Entry 1ZYR (X-ray diffraction, 3.00 A resolution); this record covers chains C and D of the 6 polymer chains in the assembly.

[Chain C]
Molecule: DNA-directed RNA polymerase beta chain
Source organism: Thermus thermophilus
Notes: EC 2.7.7.6; fragment: subunit beta
UniProt: Q8RQE9 (RPOB_THET8); residue numbers follow UniProt; this construct covers 1-1119
Amino-acid sequence (1119 residues; row label = number of the first residue in the row):
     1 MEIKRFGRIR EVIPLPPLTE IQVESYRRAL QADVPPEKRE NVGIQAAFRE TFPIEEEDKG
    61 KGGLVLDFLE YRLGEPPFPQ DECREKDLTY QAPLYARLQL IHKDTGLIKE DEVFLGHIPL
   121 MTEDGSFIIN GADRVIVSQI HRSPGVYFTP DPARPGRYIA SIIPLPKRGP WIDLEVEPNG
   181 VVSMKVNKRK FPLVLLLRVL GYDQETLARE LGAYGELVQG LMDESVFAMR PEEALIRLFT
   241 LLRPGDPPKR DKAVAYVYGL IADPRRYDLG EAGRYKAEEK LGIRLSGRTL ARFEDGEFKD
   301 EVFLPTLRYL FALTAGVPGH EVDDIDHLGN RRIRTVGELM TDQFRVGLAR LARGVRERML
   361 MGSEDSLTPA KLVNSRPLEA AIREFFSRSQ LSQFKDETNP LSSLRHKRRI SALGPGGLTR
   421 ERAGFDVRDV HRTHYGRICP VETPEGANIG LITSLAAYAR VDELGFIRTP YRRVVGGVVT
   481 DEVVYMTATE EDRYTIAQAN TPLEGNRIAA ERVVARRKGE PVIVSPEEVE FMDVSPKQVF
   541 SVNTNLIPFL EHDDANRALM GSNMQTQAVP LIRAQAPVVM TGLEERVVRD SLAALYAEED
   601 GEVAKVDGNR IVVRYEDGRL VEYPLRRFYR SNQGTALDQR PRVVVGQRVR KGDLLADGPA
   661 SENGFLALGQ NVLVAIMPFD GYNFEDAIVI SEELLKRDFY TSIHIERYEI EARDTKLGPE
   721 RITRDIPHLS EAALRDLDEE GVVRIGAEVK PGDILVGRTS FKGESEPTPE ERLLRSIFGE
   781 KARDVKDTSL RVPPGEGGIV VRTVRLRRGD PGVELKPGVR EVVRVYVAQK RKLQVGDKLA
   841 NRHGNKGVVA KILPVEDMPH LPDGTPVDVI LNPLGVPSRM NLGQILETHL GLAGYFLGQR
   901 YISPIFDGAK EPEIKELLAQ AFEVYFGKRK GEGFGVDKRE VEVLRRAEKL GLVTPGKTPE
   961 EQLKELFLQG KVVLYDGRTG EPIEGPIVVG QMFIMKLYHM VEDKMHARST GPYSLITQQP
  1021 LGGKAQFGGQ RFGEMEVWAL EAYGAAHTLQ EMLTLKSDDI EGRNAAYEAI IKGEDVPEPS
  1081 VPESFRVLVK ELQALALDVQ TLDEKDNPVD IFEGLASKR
Small-molecule neighbours: streptolydigin (STD): R422, A423, G424, F425, R428, G446, A447

[Chain D]
Molecule: DNA-directed RNA polymerase subunit beta' chain
Source organism: Thermus thermophilus
Notes: EC 2.7.7.6; fragment: subunit beta-prime
UniProt: Q8RQE8 (RPOC_THET8); residue numbers follow UniProt; this construct covers 1-1524
Amino-acid sequence (1524 residues; row label = number of the first residue in the row):
     1 MKKEVRKVRI ALASPEKIRS WSYGEVEKPE TINYRTLKPE RDGLFDERIF GPIKDYECAC
    61 GKYKRQRFEG KVCERCGVEV TKSIVRRYRM GHIELATPAA HIWFVKDVPS KIGTLLDLSA
   121 TELEQVLYFS KYIVLDPKGA ILNGVPVEKR QLLTDEEYRE LRYGKQETYP LPPGVDALVK
   181 DGEEVVKGQE LAPGVVSRLD GVALYRFPRR VRVEYVKKER AGLRLPLAAW VEKEAYKPGE
   241 ILAELPEPYL FRAEEEGVVE LKELEEGAFL VLRREDEPVA TYFLPVGMTP LVVHGEIVEK
   301 GQPLAEAKGL LRMPRQVRAA QVEAEEEGET VYLTLFLEWT EPKDYRVQPH MNVVVPEGAR
   361 VEAGDKIVAA IDPEEEVIAE AEGVVHLHEP ASILVVKARV YPFEDDVEVS TGDRVAPGDV
   421 LADGGKVKSD VYGRVEVDLV RNVVRVVESY DIDARMGAEA IQQLLKELDL EALEKELLEE
   481 MKHPSRARRA KARKRLEVVR AFLDSGNRPE WMILEAVPVL PPDLRPMVQV DGGRFATSDL
   541 NDLYRRLINR NNRLKKLLAQ GAPEIIIRNE KRMLQEAVDA LLDNGRRGAP VTNPGSDRPL
   601 RSLTDILSGK QGRFRQNLLG KRVDYSGRSV IVVGPQLKLH QCGLPKRMAL ELFKPFLLKK
   661 MEEKGIAPNV KAARRMLERQ RDIKDEVWDA LEEVIHGKVV LLNRAPTLHR LGIQAFQPVL
   721 VEGQSIQLHP LVCEAFNADF DGDQMAVHVP LSSFAQAEAR IQMLSAHNLL SPASGEPLAK
   781 PSRDIILGLY YITQVRKEKK GAGLEFATPE EALAAHERGE VALNAPIKVA GRETSVGRLK
   841 YVFANPDEAL LAVAHGIVDL QDVVTVRYMG KRLETSPGRI LFARIVAEAV EDEKVAWELI
   901 QLDVPQEKNS LKDLVYQAFL RLGMEKTARL LDALKYYGFT FSTTSGITIG IDDAVIPEEK
   961 KQYLEEADRK LLQIEQAYEM GFLTDRERYD QILQLWTETT EKVTQAVFKN FEENYPFNPL
  1021 YVMAQSGARG NPQQIRQLCG LRGLMQKPSG ETFEVPVRSS FREGLTVLEY FISSHGARKG
  1081 GADTALRTAD SGYLTRKLVD VTHEIVVREA DCGTTNYISV PLFQPDEVTR SLRLRKRADI
  1141 EAGLYGRVLA REVEVLGVRL EEGRYLSMDD VHLLIKAAEA GEIQEVPVRS PLTCQTRYGV
  1201 CQKCYGYDLS MARPVSIGEA VGIVAAQSIG EPGTQLTMRT FHTGGVAGAA DITQGLPRVI
  1261 ELFEARRPKA KAVISEIDGV VRIEETEEKL SVFVESEGFS KEYKLPKEAR LLVKDGDYVE
  1321 AGQPLTRGAI DPHQLLEAKG PEAVERYLVE EIQKVYRAQG VKLHDKHIEI VVRQMMKYVE
  1381 VTDPGDSRLL EGQVLEKWDV EALNERLIAE GKTPVAWKPL LMGVTKSALS TKSWLSAASF
  1441 QNTTHVLTEA AIAGKKDELI GLKENVILGR LIPAGTGSDF VRFTQVVDQK TLKAIEEARK
  1501 EAVEAKERPA ARRGVKREQP GKQA
Unresolved in the structure: 1, 252-363, 1506-1524
Cystine bridges: C1194-C1204
Metal / ion sites: Zn2+ site 1: C58, C60, C76; Mg2+: D739, D741; Zn2+ site 2 near T1196 (its only coordinating residue here)
Small-molecule neighbours: streptolydigin (STD): A1082, D1083, A1085, L1086, D1090, P1257

[Chain C / chain D interface]
Pairs across the interface (348; chain C residue first):
  F425(C) - A1082(D)  hydrophobic
  F425(C) - D1083(D)
  R428(C) - R1078(D)  hydrogen bond (backbone-side chain)
  V430(C) - P1048(D)
  V430(C) - S1074(D)
  V430(C) - H1075(D)  hydrogen bond (backbone-side chain)
  H431(C) - F1071(D)
  R432(C) - K1047(D)
  R432(C) - P1048(D)
  Y435(C) - F1071(D)
  C439(C) - R1078(D)
  P440(C) - F1071(D)  hydrophobic
  P440(C) - S1074(D)
  T443(C) - R1078(D)  hydrogen bond
  I449(C) - R1078(D)
  I449(C) - G1081(D)
  I449(C) - A1082(D)
  G450(C) - R1078(D)
  Q498(C) - V1067(D)
  Q498(C) - L1068(D)
  N500(C) - V1067(D)
  R516(C) - L1068(D)
  E520(C) - K1047(D)
  P521(C) - F1053(D)  hydrophobic
  P521(C) - V1055(D)
  P521(C) - L1068(D)  hydrophobic
  P521(C) - I1072(D)  hydrophobic
  V539(C) - V1067(D)  hydrophobic
  F540(C) - Y1070(D)  hydrophobic
  L550(C) - Y1070(D)
  E551(C) - G1064(D)
  E551(C) - L1065(D)  hydrogen bond (backbone-backbone)
  E551(C) - Y1070(D)
  H552(C) - F1061(D)  hydrogen bond (side chain-backbone)
  H552(C) - R1062(D)  hydrogen bond (side chain-backbone)
  H552(C) - E1063(D)  hydrogen bond (side chain-backbone)
  H552(C) - G1064(D)
  D553(C) - F1061(D)
  D553(C) - Y1070(D)  hydrogen bond (backbone-side chain)
  D554(C) - R1042(D)  salt bridge
  D554(C) - F1061(D)
  A555(C) - Y1070(D)  hydrogen bond (backbone-side chain)
  A558(C) - Y1070(D)
  I676(C) - T948(D)
  M677(C) - T943(D)
  M677(C) - T948(D)
  P678(C) - S942(D)
  P678(C) - T943(D)
  P678(C) - I947(D)
  F679(C) - F939(D)
  F679(C) - T943(D)
  D680(C) - P635(D)
  D680(C) - Q636(D)  hydrogen bond
  D680(C) - F939(D)
  D680(C) - T940(D)
  D680(C) - T943(D)
  G681(C) - V633(D)
  G681(C) - P635(D)
  G681(C) - F939(D)
  Y682(C) - V633(D)
  Y682(C) - P635(D)  hydrophobic
  Y682(C) - Q636(D)
  N683(C) - D784(D)
  F684(C) - V633(D)  hydrophobic
  F684(C) - P730(D)  hydrophobic
  F684(C) - S782(D)
  F684(C) - D784(D)
  F684(C) - F939(D)  hydrophobic
  E685(C) - D739(D)
  E685(C) - F740(D)
  E685(C) - R783(D)  salt bridge
  D686(C) - D739(D)
  D686(C) - F740(D)
  D686(C) - D741(D)
  A687(C) - F740(D)
  R713(C) - D531(D)  salt bridge
  L729(C) - R675(D)
  A733(C) - R679(D)
  E748(C) - R681(D)
  K750(C) - Q680(D)
  P751(C) - R679(D)
  P751(C) - Q680(D)  hydrogen bond (backbone-backbone)
  G752(C) - E678(D)
  G752(C) - R679(D)
  D753(C) - R679(D)  salt bridge
  D753(C) - R681(D)  salt bridge
  E766(C) - K54(D)  salt bridge
  P769(C) - R65(D)
  E770(C) - R65(D)  salt bridge
  G795(C) - Q680(D)
  E796(C) - Q680(D)
  V835(C) - S725(D)
  G836(C) - S725(D)
  K846(C) - D741(D)  salt bridge
  V848(C) - V632(D)  hydrophobic
  V848(C) - F740(D)  hydrogen bond (backbone-backbone)
  V848(C) - D741(D)
  V848(C) - G742(D)
  V849(C) - V632(D)
  A850(C) - V632(D)  hydrophobic
  A850(C) - V633(D)  hydrophobic
  N872(C) - D784(D)  hydrogen bond
  P873(C) - I947(D)
  P873(C) - I949(D)
  L874(C) - R783(D)
  L874(C) - D784(D)
  L874(C) - L787(D)  hydrophobic
  L874(C) - M1023(D)  hydrophobic
  L874(C) - R1029(D)
  P877(C) - I949(D)
  P877(C) - M1023(D)  hydrophobic
  P877(C) - L1038(D)
  S878(C) - R1029(D)  hydrogen bond
  S878(C) - Q1034(D)
  M880(C) - Q1034(D)
  M880(C) - Q1037(D)
  M880(C) - F1061(D)  hydrophobic
  L882(C) - L1038(D)  hydrophobic
  I885(C) - I949(D)
  I885(C) - G950(D)
  I885(C) - I951(D)
  L886(C) - I951(D)  hydrophobic
  H889(C) - G950(D)
  H889(C) - I951(D)
  F906(C) - V1067(D)  hydrophobic
  E911(C) - I951(D)
  E911(C) - D952(D)
  E911(C) - R1062(D)  salt bridge
  K915(C) - D952(D)  salt bridge
  R945(C) - G856(D)
  R946(C) - Y791(D)  hydrogen bond
  R946(C) - D859(D)
  R946(C) - Q861(D)
  K949(C) - R796(D)
  K949(C) - E798(D)
  K949(C) - K828(D)
  K949(C) - D859(D)  salt bridge
  K949(C) - D862(D)  salt bridge
  L950(C) - F1017(D)
  Q969(C) - D952(D)
  K971(C) - G950(D)
  K971(C) - D953(D)  salt bridge
  I983(C) - T943(D)
  I983(C) - T944(D)
  I983(C) - G946(D)
  E984(C) - Y791(D)
  E984(C) - T944(D)  hydrogen bond (backbone-backbone)
  E984(C) - S945(D)
  E984(C) - G946(D)
  G985(C) - G946(D)
  P986(C) - G946(D)
  I987(C) - G946(D)
  I987(C) - T948(D)
  V988(C) - T948(D)  hydrogen bond (backbone-side chain)
  V988(C) - I949(D)
  E1002(C) - Q744(D)  hydrogen bond (backbone-side chain)
  D1003(C) - V630(D)
  D1003(C) - Q724(D)
  D1003(C) - Q744(D)
  M1005(C) - R628(D)
  M1005(C) - S629(D)
  M1005(C) - P645(D)
  M1005(C) - M648(D)  hydrophobic
  M1005(C) - Q724(D)
  H1006(C) - G627(D)
  H1006(C) - R628(D)  hydrogen bond (backbone-backbone)
  A1007(C) - S626(D)
  A1007(C) - G627(D)
  A1007(C) - E651(D)
  R1008(C) - D624(D)  salt bridge
  R1008(C) - Y625(D)
  R1008(C) - S626(D)  hydrogen bond (backbone-backbone)
  S1009(C) - D624(D)  hydrogen bond (backbone-backbone)
  S1009(C) - Y625(D)
  S1009(C) - E651(D)
  S1009(C) - L652(D)
  T1010(C) - D624(D)
  Y1013(C) - D624(D)  hydrogen bond
  L1015(C) - R87(D)  hydrogen bond (backbone-side chain)
  L1015(C) - P526(D)  hydrophobic
  L1015(C) - V528(D)  hydrophobic
  I1016(C) - R87(D)  hydrogen bond (backbone-side chain)
  I1016(C) - L524(D)
  I1016(C) - P526(D)
  Q1018(C) - R87(D)  hydrogen bond
  Q1019(C) - Q616(D)  hydrogen bond
  Q1019(C) - K621(D)
  Q1019(C) - R622(D)
  P1020(C) - R622(D)
  G1029(C) - R622(D)  hydrogen bond (backbone-side chain)
  G1029(C) - V623(D)
  G1029(C) - S626(D)
  Q1030(C) - K621(D)
  Q1030(C) - R622(D)
  Q1030(C) - V623(D)  hydrogen bond (backbone-backbone)
  Q1030(C) - S626(D)  hydrogen bond (backbone-side chain)
  Q1030(C) - G627(D)  hydrogen bond (side chain-backbone)
  Q1030(C) - R628(D)
  R1031(C) - Q616(D)
  R1031(C) - L619(D)
  R1031(C) - G620(D)  hydrogen bond (side chain-backbone)
  R1031(C) - K621(D)  hydrogen bond (side chain-backbone)
  R1031(C) - R622(D)
  F1032(C) - G620(D)
  F1032(C) - K621(D)  hydrogen bond (backbone-backbone)
  E1034(C) - L618(D)
  E1034(C) - R1096(D)  salt bridge
  M1035(C) - T707(D)
  E1036(C) - N703(D)
  E1036(C) - T707(D)  hydrogen bond
  W1038(C) - T1095(D)
  W1038(C) - R1096(D)
  W1038(C) - V1099(D)  hydrophobic
  W1038(C) - I1223(D)
  W1038(C) - Q1227(D)
  A1039(C) - T707(D)
  A1039(C) - H709(D)
  A1039(C) - Q1227(D)
  E1041(C) - A1220(D)
  E1041(C) - L1462(D)
  E1041(C) - K1463(D)  hydrogen bond (side chain-backbone)
  E1041(C) - I1472(D)
  A1042(C) - A1220(D)
  A1042(C) - I1223(D)  hydrophobic
  A1042(C) - V1224(D)
  A1042(C) - Q1227(D)
  Y1043(C) - R710(D)
  Y1043(C) - I713(D)  hydrogen bond (side chain-backbone)
  Y1043(C) - Q762(D)
  Y1043(C) - M763(D)  hydrophobic
  Y1043(C) - N768(D)
  G1044(C) - E758(D)
  G1044(C) - Q762(D)  hydrogen bond (backbone-side chain)
  G1044(C) - G1475(D)
  G1044(C) - T1476(D)  hydrogen bond (backbone-backbone)
  A1045(C) - E758(D)
  A1045(C) - Q762(D)  hydrogen bond (backbone-side chain)
  A1046(C) - E758(D)  hydrogen bond (backbone-side chain)
  A1046(C) - I1472(D)  hydrophobic
  A1046(C) - T1476(D)
  A1046(C) - G1477(D)
  H1047(C) - F754(D)
  H1047(C) - E758(D)
  H1047(C) - L1471(D)
  T1048(C) - A755(D)
  T1048(C) - E758(D)  hydrogen bond
  L1049(C) - V1466(D)  hydrophobic
  L1049(C) - I1472(D)  hydrophobic
  Q1050(C) - G1469(D)  hydrogen bond (side chain-backbone)
  Q1050(C) - R1470(D)  hydrogen bond (side chain-backbone)
  Q1050(C) - L1471(D)
  M1052(C) - K621(D)
  M1052(C) - V623(D)  hydrophobic
  M1052(C) - H748(D)
  L1053(C) - K621(D)  hydrogen bond (backbone-side chain)
  L1053(C) - V1466(D)  hydrophobic
  L1055(C) - D624(D)
  K1056(C) - R622(D)
  K1056(C) - V623(D)
  K1056(C) - D624(D)  hydrogen bond (backbone-backbone)
  K1056(C) - V749(D)  hydrogen bond (side chain-backbone)
  S1057(C) - K621(D)
  S1057(C) - R622(D)  hydrogen bond (side chain-backbone)
  D1058(C) - K621(D)  salt bridge
  R1063(C) - D624(D)
  Y1067(C) - P655(D)  hydrophobic
  Y1067(C) - L658(D)
  Y1067(C) - R674(D)
  I1070(C) - F656(D)  hydrophobic
  I1070(C) - L751(D)  hydrophobic
  I1071(C) - P655(D)  hydrophobic
  I1071(C) - L658(D)  hydrophobic
  I1071(C) - K659(D)
  D1075(C) - S752(D)  hydrogen bond
  D1075(C) - S753(D)  hydrogen bond (side chain-backbone)
  D1075(C) - F754(D)
  V1076(C) - L751(D)  hydrophobic
  V1076(C) - S752(D)
  V1081(C) - L1468(D)
  P1082(C) - L1468(D)
  E1083(C) - R87(D)  salt bridge
  E1083(C) - Y88(D)  hydrogen bond
  S1084(C) - K621(D)
  F1085(C) - I1467(D)
  F1085(C) - L1468(D)  hydrophobic
  R1086(C) - Y88(D)  hydrogen bond
  V1087(C) - L524(D)  hydrophobic
  L1088(C) - L607(D)  hydrophobic
  K1090(C) - Y88(D)
  K1090(C) - M90(D)
  K1090(C) - L520(D)
  K1090(C) - P521(D)
  K1090(C) - L524(D)
  E1091(C) - L520(D)
  E1091(C) - L603(D)
  E1091(C) - I606(D)
  E1091(C) - L607(D)
  L1092(C) - L607(D)  hydrophobic
  Q1093(C) - W21(D)
  Q1093(C) - M90(D)
  Q1093(C) - P518(D)
  A1094(C) - P518(D)
  A1094(C) - Y544(D)
  A1094(C) - L581(D)
  A1094(C) - L582(D)
  A1094(C) - L603(D)  hydrophobic
  L1095(C) - H101(D)
  L1095(C) - W103(D)  hydrophobic
  L1095(C) - L582(D)
  L1095(C) - D583(D)
  L1095(C) - L603(D)  hydrophobic
  L1095(C) - L607(D)  hydrophobic
  A1096(C) - A13(D)  hydrogen bond (backbone-backbone)
  A1096(C) - H101(D)
  A1096(C) - L514(D)  hydrophobic
  L1097(C) - H101(D)
  L1097(C) - W103(D)  hydrophobic
  L1097(C) - F104(D)  hydrophobic
  D1098(C) - I10(D)
  D1098(C) - A11(D)  hydrogen bond (backbone-backbone)
  D1098(C) - L12(D)
  D1098(C) - A13(D)
  D1098(C) - K17(D)
  D1098(C) - W21(D)
  V1099(C) - R9(D)
  Q1100(C) - R9(D)  hydrogen bond (backbone-backbone)
  T1101(C) - K7(D)
  L1102(C) - V5(D)
  L1102(C) - K7(D)  hydrogen bond (backbone-backbone)
  L1102(C) - R9(D)
  D1103(C) - K7(D)
  E1104(C) - R6(D)
  E1104(C) - K7(D)
  D1106(C) - K1456(D)  salt bridge
  V1109(C) - V5(D)  hydrophobic
  F1112(C) - Y88(D)  hydrophobic
  L1115(C) - Y23(D)  hydrogen bond (backbone-side chain)
  L1115(C) - V85(D)  hydrophobic
  L1115(C) - Y88(D)  hydrophobic
  L1115(C) - R89(D)  hydrogen bond (backbone-side chain)
  A1116(C) - Y23(D)
  S1117(C) - Y23(D)  hydrogen bond (backbone-side chain)
  K1118(C) - S20(D)
  K1118(C) - S22(D)
  K1118(C) - Y23(D)  hydrogen bond (backbone-side chain)
  R1119(C) - Y23(D)
  R1119(C) - R48(D)
  R1119(C) - E79(D)
Other interface residues (no listed pair), chain C (175 interface residues in all): D429, H434, V441, G446, P536, A732, G847, V876, R879, E942, D976, G1011, G1033, L1040, E1051, T1054, K1072, G1114
Other interface residues (no listed pair), chain D (190 interface residues in all): K3, E4, V8, E57, V517, T604, K654, V670, A705, L711, Q714, C733, A738, A746, A954, L1020, S1049, T1066, A1085, W1434, L1447

[Overview]
175 residues of chain C face 190 of chain D across their interface; the contacts include 59 hydrogen bonds and
18 salt bridges. Polar contacts include D554(C)-R1042(D), E685(C)-R783(D) and R713(C)-D531(D). Streptolydigin
is bound between chain C and chain D.
Here chain C is DNA-directed RNA polymerase beta chain and chain D is DNA-directed RNA polymerase subunit
beta' chain, both from Thermus thermophilus. Entry 1ZYR (Structure of Thermus thermophilus RNA polymerase
holoenzyme in complex with the antibiotic streptolydigin) was determined by X-ray diffraction, deposited
together with 2CW0.
